8BW9 - chains B and D of the 4 polymer chains in the assembly; structure by electron microscopy, 3.32 A resolution.

Chain B:
Name: Connector enhancer of KSR protein CNK
Source organism: Drosophila melanogaster
UniProtKB: Q7KNQ9 (Q7KNQ9_DROME); numbering as in UniProt (aligned over 1-330)
Sequence (335 residues; numbered -4 to 330; the number before each row is that of its first residue; numbers below 1 keep their minus sign (Gly-4 is residue -4)):
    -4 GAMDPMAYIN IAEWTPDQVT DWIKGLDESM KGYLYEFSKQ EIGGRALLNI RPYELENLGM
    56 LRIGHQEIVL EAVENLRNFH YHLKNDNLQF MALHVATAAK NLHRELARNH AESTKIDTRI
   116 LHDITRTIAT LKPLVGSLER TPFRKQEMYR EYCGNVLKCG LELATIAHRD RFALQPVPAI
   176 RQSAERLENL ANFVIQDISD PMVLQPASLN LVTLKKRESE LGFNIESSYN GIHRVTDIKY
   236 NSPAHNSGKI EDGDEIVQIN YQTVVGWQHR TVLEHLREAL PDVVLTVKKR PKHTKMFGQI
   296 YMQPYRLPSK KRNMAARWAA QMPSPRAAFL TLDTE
Unresolved in the structure: -4 to -1, 168-169, 211-212, 292-330
Construct notes: expression tag (-4 to 0)
Reported in the primary citation:
  - mutagenesis - Q200A: unchanged binding to KSR-MEK
  - mutagenesis - F74R/E250R, D195K, M197E, V198E, E250R/V252R, K283D: decreased signaling in response to pMEK levels
  - mutagenesis - D195K/V198E: decreased signaling in response to pMAPK levels
  - mutagenesis - N82E, N82W, Q84E: decreased binding to KSR-MEK
  - mutagenesis - N82W: abolished signaling in response to pathway signaling
  - mutagenesis - I123D/L152D: decreased binding to GST-HYP
  - mutagenesis - F74R/E250R, E250R/V252R: decreased binding to HYP
  - mutagenesis - D81R/K283D: unchanged signaling in response to pMEK levels

Chain D:
Name: KSR
Source organism: Drosophila melanogaster
UniProtKB: Q24170 (Q24170_DROME); residue numbers follow UniProt; this construct covers 654-966
Sequence (316 residues; row label = number of the first residue in the row):
   651 GGRTEDGDSG QWRQNSISLK EWDIPYGDLL LLERIGQGRF GTVHRALWHG DVAVKLLNED
   711 YLQDEHMLET FRSEVANFKN TRHENLVLFM GACMNPPYLA IVTSLCKGNT LYTYIHQRRE
   771 KFAMNRTLLI AQQIAQGMGY LHAREIIHKD LRTKNIFIEN GKVIITDFGL FSSTKLLYCD
   831 MGLGVPHNWL CYLAPELIRA LQPEKPRGEC LEFTPYSDVY SFGTVWYELI CGEFTFKDQP
   891 AESIIWQVGR GMKQSLANLQ SGRDVKDLLM LCWTYEKEHR PQFARLLSLL EHLPKKRLAR
   951 SPSHPVNLSR SAESVF
Unresolved in the structure: 651-730, 740-751, 948-966
Construct notes: expression tag (651-653)
Reported in the primary citation:
  - mutagenesis - M902D, K903D, Y925D: decreased signaling in response to pMEK induction
  - mutagenesis - M902D, Y925D: unchanged binding to Dual specificity mitogen-activated protein kinase kinase dSOR1
  - mutagenesis - K903D: decreased binding to Dual specificity mitogen-activated protein kinase kinase dSOR1

How chain B and chain D interact:
Contacting residue pairs - 24 pairs, chain B then chain D:
  Lys79(B) - Ser905(D)
  Asn82(B) - Ser905(D)  hydrogen bond
  Leu88(B) - Met902(D)  hydrophobic
  Glu183(B) - Arg900(D)  salt bridge
  Asn187(B) - Arg900(D)  hydrogen bond
  Gln191(B) - Arg900(D)
  Gln191(B) - Tyr925(D)
  Ile193(B) - Met920(D)
  Ser194(B) - Met920(D)
  Asp195(B) - Arg913(D)  salt bridge
  Asp195(B) - Met920(D)
  Pro196(B) - Arg913(D)
  Pro196(B) - Lys916(D)
  Leu199(B) - Lys903(D)
  Leu199(B) - Gln904(D)
  Leu199(B) - Ser905(D)
  Leu199(B) - Leu906(D)
  Leu199(B) - Met920(D)  hydrophobic
  Gln200(B) - Lys916(D)
  His288(B) - Lys916(D)
  Thr289(B) - Gln910(D)
  Thr289(B) - Ser911(D)
  Met291(B) - Gln910(D)
  Met291(B) - Lys945(D)
Also at the interface, not in a pair above, chain B (20 interface residues in all): Asn80, Gln84, Ile190, Val198, Pro201
Also at the interface, not in a pair above, chain D (17 interface residues in all): Gly901, Ala907, Gly912, Asp917
From the paper, about this interface:
  - hot spots on chain B (mutagenesis) - D195K, V198E: decreased binding to KSR-MEK
  - interface residues, chain D: Arg913(D)
  - hot spots on chain D (mutagenesis) - M902D, Y925D: decreased binding to CNK-HYP

Overview:
20 residues of chain B and 17 residues of chain D are in contact; the contacts include 2 hydrogen bonds and 2
salt bridges. Polar pairs include Glu183(B)-Arg900(D), Asp195(B)-Arg913(D) and Asn82(B)-Ser905(D). The paper
reports that F74R/E250R, D195K and M197E of chain B, among others, reduce signaling in response to pMEK
levels; the interface residue Arg913(D); 16 substitutions were tested in all.
Here chain B is Connector enhancer of KSR protein CNK and chain D is KSR, both from Drosophila melanogaster.
Entry 8BW9 (Cryo-EM structure of the RAF activating complex KSR-MEK-CNK-HYP) was determined by electron
microscopy together with 8BW8 from the same study.
